PDB entry 5OMQ | X-ray diffraction, 2.20 A resolution | chains A and T of the 3 polymer chains in the assembly

== Chain A ==
Protein: DNA polymerase
Source organism: Thermococcus sp. (strain 9oN-7)
Notes: EC 2.7.7.7
UniProtKB: Q56366 (DPOL_THES9); numbering as in UniProt (aligned over 1-775)
Chain sequence (775 residues; numbered 1 to 775; the number before each row is that of its first residue):
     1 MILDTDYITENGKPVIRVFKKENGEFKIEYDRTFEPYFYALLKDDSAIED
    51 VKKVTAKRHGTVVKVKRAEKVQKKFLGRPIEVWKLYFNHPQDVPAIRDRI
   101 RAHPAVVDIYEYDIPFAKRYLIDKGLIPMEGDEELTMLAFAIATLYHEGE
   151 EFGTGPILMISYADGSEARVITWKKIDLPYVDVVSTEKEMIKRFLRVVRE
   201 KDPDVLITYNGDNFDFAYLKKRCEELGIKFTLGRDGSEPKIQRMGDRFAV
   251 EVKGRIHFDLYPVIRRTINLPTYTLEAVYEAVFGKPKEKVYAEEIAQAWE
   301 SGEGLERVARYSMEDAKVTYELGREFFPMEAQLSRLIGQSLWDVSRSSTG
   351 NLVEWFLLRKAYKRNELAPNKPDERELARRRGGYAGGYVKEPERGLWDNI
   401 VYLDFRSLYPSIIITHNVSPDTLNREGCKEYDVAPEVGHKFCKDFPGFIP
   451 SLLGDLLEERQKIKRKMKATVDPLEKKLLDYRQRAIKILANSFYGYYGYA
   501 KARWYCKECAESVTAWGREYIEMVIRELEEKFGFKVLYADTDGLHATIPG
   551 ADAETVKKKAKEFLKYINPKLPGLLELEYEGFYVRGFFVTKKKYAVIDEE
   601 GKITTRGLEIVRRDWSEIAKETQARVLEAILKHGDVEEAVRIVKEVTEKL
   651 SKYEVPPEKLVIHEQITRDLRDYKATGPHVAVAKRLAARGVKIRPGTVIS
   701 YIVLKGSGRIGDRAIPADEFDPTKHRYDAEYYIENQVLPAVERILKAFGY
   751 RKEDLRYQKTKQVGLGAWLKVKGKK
Unresolved in the structure: 759-775
Differences from the reference sequence: engineered mutation Ala-141 (Asp in Q56366), Ala-143 (Glu in Q56366)
Bound ions: Mg2+ site 1: Asp-404, Asp-542 (together with 2'-deoxyadenosine 5'-triphosphate); Mg2+ site 2: Asp-404, Glu-580 (together with 2'-deoxyadenosine 5'-triphosphate); Mn2+: Asp-404, Phe-405, Asp-542 (together with 2'-deoxyadenosine 5'-triphosphate)
Ligand contacts: 2'-deoxyadenosine 5'-triphosphate (DTP): Asp-404, Phe-405, Arg-406, Ser-407, Leu-408, Tyr-409, Pro-410, Arg-460, Lys-487, Ile-488, Asn-491, Tyr-494, Thr-541, Asp-542, Glu-578
What the authors report for this chain:
  - Mg2+ coordination: Asp-404, Asp-542, Glu-580
  - Mn2+ coordination: Asp-404, Phe-405, Asp-542
  - Mg2+ coordination through a water molecule: Glu-578
  - binding site for 2'-deoxyadenosine 5'-triphosphate: Arg-460, Lys-464, Lys-487, Asn-491

== Chain T ==
Molecule: DNA Template
Sequence (16 nucleotides; numbered 1 to 16; the number before each row is that of its first residue):
     1 AACTGTGGCCGTGGTC
Unresolved in the structure: 1-2

== Interface between chain A and chain T ==
Residue-residue contacts (44):
  Ser-348(A) / DT4(T)  hydrogen bond to the phosphate
  Thr-349(A) / DT4(T)  base contact
  Gly-350(A) / DT4(T)  hydrogen bond to the phosphate
  Tyr-384(A) / DG5(T)  sugar contact
  Tyr-384(A) / DT6(T)  sugar contact
  Tyr-384(A) / DG7(T)  phosphate contact
  Ala-385(A) / DT6(T)  phosphate contact
  Ala-385(A) / DG7(T)  phosphate contact
  Gly-386(A) / DT6(T)  hydrogen bond to the phosphate
  Gly-386(A) / DG7(T)  hydrogen bond to the phosphate
  Gly-387(A) / DG7(T)  sugar contact
  Val-389(A) / DG7(T)  phosphate contact
  Val-389(A) / DG8(T)  phosphate contact
  Ile-488(A) / DT4(T)  base contact
  Ser-492(A) / DT4(T)  hydrogen bond to the base
  Tyr-494(A) / DG5(T)  sugar contact
  Gly-495(A) / DT4(T)  base contact
  Gly-495(A) / DG5(T)  sugar contact
  Gly-498(A) / DG5(T)  sugar contact
  Tyr-499(A) / DC3(T)  base contact
  Tyr-499(A) / DT4(T)  phosphate contact
  Tyr-499(A) / DG5(T)  phosphate contact
  Lys-501(A) / DC3(T)  hydrogen bond to the base
  Thr-590(A) / DC9(T)  phosphate contact
  Lys-591(A) / DG8(T)  salt bridge to the phosphate
  Lys-591(A) / DC9(T)  sugar contact
  Lys-592(A) / DG7(T)  base contact
  Lys-592(A) / DG8(T)  sugar contact
  Lys-593(A) / DC9(T)  phosphate contact
  Lys-593(A) / DC10(T)  salt bridge to the phosphate
  Trp-615(A) / DG11(T)  phosphate contact
  Thr-676(A) / DG13(T)  sugar contact
  Pro-678(A) / DT12(T)  phosphate contact
  Pro-678(A) / DG13(T)  phosphate contact
  Arg-709(A) / DG13(T)  phosphate contact
  Arg-709(A) / DG14(T)  salt bridge to the phosphate
  Ile-710(A) / DT12(T)  phosphate contact
  Ile-710(A) / DG13(T)  hydrogen bond to the phosphate
  Gly-711(A) / DG13(T)  hydrogen bond to the phosphate
  Tyr-731(A) / DT12(T)  hydrogen bond to the phosphate
  Asn-735(A) / DT12(T)  hydrogen bond to the phosphate
  Pro-739(A) / DG11(T)  phosphate contact
  Arg-743(A) / DC10(T)  salt bridge to the phosphate
  Arg-743(A) / DG11(T)  salt bridge to the phosphate
Also at the interface, not in a pair above, chain A (34 interface residues in all): Asn-351, Gly-383, Asn-491, Tyr-496, Arg-612

== In short ==
34 residues of chain A face 12 of chain T across their interface; the contacts include 10 hydrogen bonds and 5
salt bridges. Among the polar pairs are Ser-492(A)/DT4(T), Lys-501(A)/DC3(T) and Ser-348(A)/DT4(T). The paper
reports a binding site for 2'-deoxyadenosine 5'-triphosphate at Arg-460(A), Lys-464(A) and Lys-487(A) among
others; Mg2+ coordination by Asp-404(A), Asp-542(A) and Glu-580(A).
Chain A is DNA polymerase (Thermococcus sp. (strain 9oN-7)) and chain T is DNA Template; the structure,
Ternary complex of 9N DNA polymerase in the replicative state with three metal ions in the ..., was determined
by X-ray diffraction together with 5OMF and 5OMV from the same study.
